PDB entry 1DQY | X-ray diffraction, 1.83 A resolution | chain A

== Chain A ==
Molecule: Protein (ANTIGEN 85-C)
Source organism: Mycobacterium tuberculosis
UniProt: P0A4V4 (A85C_MYCTU); residues 0-282 here correspond to UniProt positions 46-328 (UniProt number = residue number + 46)
Sequence (283 residues; numbered 0 to 282; the number before each row is that of its first residue; numbering starts at 0):
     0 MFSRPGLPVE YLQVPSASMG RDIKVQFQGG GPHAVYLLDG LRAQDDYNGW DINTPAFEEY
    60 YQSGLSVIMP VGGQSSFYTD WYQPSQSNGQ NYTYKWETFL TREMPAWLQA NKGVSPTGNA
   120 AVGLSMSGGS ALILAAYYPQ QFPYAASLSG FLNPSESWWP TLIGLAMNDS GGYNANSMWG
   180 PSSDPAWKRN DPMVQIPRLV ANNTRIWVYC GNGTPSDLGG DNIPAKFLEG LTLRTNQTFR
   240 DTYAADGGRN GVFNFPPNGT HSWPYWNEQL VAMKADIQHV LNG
Sequence notes: conflict Met0 (Ala46 in P0A4V4), Ser156 (Gly202 in P0A4V4)
Covalent attachments: diethyl phosphonate (DEP) linked to Ser124
Small-molecule neighbours: diethyl phosphonate (DEP): Gly39, Leu40, Leu123, Met125, Phe150, Ala165, Asp216, Leu217, Leu227, Trp265
Reported in the primary citation:
  - catalytic residues: Leu40, Ser124, Met125, Glu228, His260
  - binding site for diethyl phosphonate: Leu40, Ser124, Met125
  - conformationally variable residues (helix shift, side-chain flip): Asp216, Leu217, Glu228, His260
  - binding site for diethyl phosphonate: Asp216, Leu217 (proposed by the authors, not directly observed)
  - mutagenesis - S124A: abolished catalytic activity (citing earlier work)

== Overview ==
Diethyl phosphonate is covalently linked to Ser124. From the paper: catalytic residues Leu40, Ser124 and
Met125 among others; S124A abolishes catalytic activity.
Chain A is Protein (ANTIGEN 85-C) (Mycobacterium tuberculosis); the structure, Crystal structure of antigen
85C from mycobacterium tuberculosis with diethyl phosphate inhibitor, was determined by X-ray diffraction,
deposited together with 1DQZ.
